Entry 8FXP (electron microscopy, 4.04 A resolution (low resolution: residue-level contacts below are approximate; hydrogen-bond / salt-bridge calls are withheld)); this record covers chains f and h of the 64 polymer chains in the assembly.

== Chain f ==
Protein: Linking protein 1, gp16
Organism: Agrobacterium phage Milano
UniProtKB: A0A482MFR0 (A0A482MFR0_9CAUD); residues 1-217 here = UniProt positions 1-217
Sequence (217 residues; each row starts with the number of its first residue):
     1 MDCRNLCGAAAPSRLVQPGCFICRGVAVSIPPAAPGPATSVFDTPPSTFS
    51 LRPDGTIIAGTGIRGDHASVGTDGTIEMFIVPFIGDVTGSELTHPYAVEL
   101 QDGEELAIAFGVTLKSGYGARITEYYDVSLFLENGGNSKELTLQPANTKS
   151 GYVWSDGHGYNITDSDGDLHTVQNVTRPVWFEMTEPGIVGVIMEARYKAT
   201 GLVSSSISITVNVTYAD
Disordered / not traced: 23-217

== Chain h ==
Protein: Major capsid protein, gp9
Organism: Agrobacterium phage Milano
UniProtKB: A0A482MFS6 (A0A482MFS6_9CAUD); residues 1-465 here = UniProt positions 1-465
Sequence (465 residues; each row starts with the number of its first residue):
     1 MANKESELNGLDDIHSDIEKLSAHVEKFSDGMDEKYKELTARFDGVKGDN
    51 DAIRKAVADATKEYAELSAKHQFFTEELAAMKARLDTPIMRSQAELDDHD
   101 RKTAIQLQRNMHEFRGGDPKEFVADESNLVDLKAYRSAVRKMLKVGIESK
   151 ERVIASMTDVERKAFEASTIGPAFFTPQVLALEVDCNIECASLLDLYGQI
   201 EVSRSTFTYMKIADYGQLGEYTCDAKCDAEFGEPGNIRHLEGKTYDYRGV
   251 FCFNRKNLQEANYDFLSFMIGAAQRSHRINRNQALMIGKGVNEPKGWLTE
   301 NCFPVFQTLPVDVNGTSTPAFLAQDWRRFVTSFPAEYGEARSVMHQNVFG
   351 YLAAMVDANGRFLFGDGDLTFTPDLVRERIRISNCLPDPTEGNTKGGTGQ
   401 DAFAAGSFVAAQAAWKTAFYAVEKRPMFFEQYEGGSSAWCVKYQFGAEDG
   451 GFVGCCEHGRILQIG
Disordered / not traced: 1-173, 465
Disulfides: Cys190-Cys385, Cys302-Cys456

== How chain f and chain h interact ==
Pairs across the interface (20):
  Asp2(f) - Asn236(h)
  Arg4(f) - Arg238(h)
  Gly8(f) - Asn301(h)
  Ala10(f) - Val305(h)
  Ala11(f) - Val305(h)
  Pro12(f) - Gln307(h)
  Ser13(f) - Val305(h)
  Ser13(f) - Phe306(h)
  Ser13(f) - Gln307(h)
  Arg14(f) - Gln307(h)
  Arg14(f) - Leu309(h)
  Leu15(f) - Phe306(h)
  Leu15(f) - Gln307(h)
  Leu15(f) - Thr308(h)
  Val16(f) - Leu309(h)
  Val16(f) - Arg328(h)
  Gln17(f) - Gln324(h)
  Gln17(f) - Asp325(h)
  Gln17(f) - Arg328(h)
  Pro18(f) - Gln324(h)
Other interface residues (no listed pair), chain h (13 interface residues in all): Phe303, Phe329

== In short ==
The interface between chain f and chain h involves 12 residues on one side and 13 on the other.
Here chain f is Linking protein 1, gp16 and chain h is Major capsid protein, gp9, both from Agrobacterium
phage Milano. Entry 8FXP (Structure of capsid of Agrobacterium phage Milano) was determined by electron
microscopy, deposited together with 8FWE, 8FWG, 8FWM and 8FXR.
